PDB entry 1ADV | X-ray diffraction, 3.20 A resolution | chains A and B

# Chain A (and B)
Molecule: Adenovirus single-stranded DNA-binding protein
From: Human adenovirus 5
Notes: fragment: c-terminal domain, residues 174 - 529; chain B of this document is another copy of the same molecule, construct and numbering; everything in this record applies to it too
Reference sequence: P03265 (DNB2_ADE05); residues 174-529 here = UniProt positions 174-529
Chain sequence (356 residues; numbered 174 to 529; the number before each row is that of its first residue):
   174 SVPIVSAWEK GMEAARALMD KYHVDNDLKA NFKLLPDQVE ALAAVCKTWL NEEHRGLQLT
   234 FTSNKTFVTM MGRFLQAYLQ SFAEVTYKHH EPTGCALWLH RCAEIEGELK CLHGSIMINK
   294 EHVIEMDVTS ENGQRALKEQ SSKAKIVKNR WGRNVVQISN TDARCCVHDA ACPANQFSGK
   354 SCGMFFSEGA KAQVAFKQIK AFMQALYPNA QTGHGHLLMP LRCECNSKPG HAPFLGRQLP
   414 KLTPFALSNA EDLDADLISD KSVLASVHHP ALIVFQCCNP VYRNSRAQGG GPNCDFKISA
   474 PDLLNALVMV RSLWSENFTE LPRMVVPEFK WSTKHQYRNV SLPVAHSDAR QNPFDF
Unresolved in the structure: 174-179, 294-334, 401-405, 427-432, 454-464 (chain B: 174-179, 293-334, 344-349, 401-405, 454-464)
Bound ions: Zn2+ site 1: Cys284, His286, Cys339, Cys355; Zn2+ site 2: Cys396, Cys398, Cys450, Cys467
Curated features (UniProtKB/Swiss-Prot):
  - region: Ile297 to Ile331 (Flexible loop), Val513 to Phe529 (C-terminal arm, DBP binding)
  - binding site (Zn(2+)): Cys284, His286, Cys339, Cys355, Cys396, Cys398, Cys450, Cys467
  - modified residue: Tyr195 (Phosphotyrosine)

# Interface between chain A and chain B
Pairs across the interface - 64 pairs, chain A then chain B:
  His262(A) with Asp427(B), salt bridge
  Arg511(A) with Asn422(B); Leu426(B)
  Val513(A) with Asn422(B), hydrogen bond (backbone-side chain)
  Ser514(A) with Gln231(B); Leu232(B), hydrogen bond (side chain-backbone); Thr233(B), hydrogen bond (backbone-side chain)
  Leu515(A) with Thr233(B); Leu420(B), hydrophobic; Asn422(B); Val436(B), hydrophobic; Ser439(B)
  Pro516(A) with Thr233(B); Phe375(B), hydrophobic; Ser435(B); Val436(B); Ser439(B); Leu445(B), hydrophobic; Pro474(B), hydrophobic
  Val517(A) with Gln231(B); Phe375(B); Asp433(B); Ser435(B); Val436(B), hydrophobic; Asn478(B)
  Ala518(A) with Phe375(B), hydrophobic; Leu379(B), hydrophobic; Ser435(B), hydrogen bond (backbone-side chain); Asn478(B)
  His519(A) with His227(B); Leu379(B); Asn478(B); Val481(B); Met482(B); Ser485(B), hydrogen bond
  Ser520(A) with Val481(B)
  Asp521(A) with Tyr380(B), hydrogen bond; Val481(B); Arg484(B), salt bridge
  Arg523(A) with Tyr380(B); Arg484(B)
  Gln524(A) with Tyr380(B); Asn382(B), hydrogen bond (side chain-backbone); Ala383(B), hydrogen bond (backbone-backbone); Gln384(B), hydrogen bond
  Asn525(A) with Tyr380(B); Ala383(B); Gln384(B), hydrogen bond (side chain-backbone); Thr385(B)
  Pro526(A) with Tyr380(B), hydrophobic; Ala383(B); Thr385(B); Arg484(B), hydrogen bond (backbone-side chain)
  Phe527(A) with Leu270(B), hydrophobic; Leu391(B), hydrophobic; Leu480(B), hydrophobic
  Asp528(A) with Arg496(B), salt bridge; Met497(B); Val498(B)
  Phe529(A) with Thr385(B); His389(B); Arg496(B), hydrogen bond (backbone-side chain); Val498(B); Glu501(B)
Interface residues without a listed pair, chain A (20 interface residues in all): Pro406, Leu408
Interface residues without a listed pair, chain B (39 interface residues in all): Phe234, Gly386, Ala423, Val440, Leu477

# In short
Chain A and chain B form an interface of 20 and 39 residues respectively, with 12 hydrogen bonds and 3 salt
bridges. Polar pairs include His262(A)-Asp427(B), Asp521(A)-Arg484(B) and Asp528(A)-Arg496(B). From UniProt: 8
Zn2+-binding residues on chain A.
Both chains are Adenovirus single-stranded DNA-binding protein (Human adenovirus 5). Entry 1ADV (Early E2A
DNA-binding protein) was determined by X-ray diffraction (same publication as 1ADU).
